PDB entry 6HJU | X-ray diffraction, 1.58 A resolution | chain A

[Chain A]
Name: Ferritin light chain
Source organism: Equus caballus
UniProtKB: P02791 (FRIL_HORSE); residues 1-174 here correspond to UniProt positions 2-175 (UniProt number = residue number + 1)
Sequence (174 residues; row label = number of the first residue in the row):
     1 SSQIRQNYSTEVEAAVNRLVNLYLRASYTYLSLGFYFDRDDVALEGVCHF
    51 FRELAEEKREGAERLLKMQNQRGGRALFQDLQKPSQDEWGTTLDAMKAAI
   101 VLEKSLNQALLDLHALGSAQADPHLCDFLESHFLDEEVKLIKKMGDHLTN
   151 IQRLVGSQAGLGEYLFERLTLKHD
Disordered / not traced: 173-174
Ion coordination: Cd2+ site 1 near Glu11 (its only coordinating residue here); Cd2+ site 2 near Cys48 (its only coordinating residue here); platinum (II) ion site 1 near His49 (its only coordinating residue here); Cd2+ site 3: Glu53, Glu56; Cd2+ site 4: Glu56, Glu60; Cd2+ site 5 near Asp80 (its only coordinating residue here); platinum (II) ion site 2 near His114 (its only coordinating residue here); Cd2+ site 6 near Glu130 (its only coordinating residue here); platinum (II) ion site 3 near His132 (its only coordinating residue here)

[Overview]
The Cd2+ site 3 is built by Glu53 and Glu56. The Cd2+ site 4 is built by Glu56 and Glu60.
Chain A is Ferritin light chain (Equus caballus); the structure, The X-ray structure of the horse spleen
ferritin nanocage containing Pt, obtained upon encapsulation of a ..., was determined by X-ray diffraction
together with 6HJT from the same study.
